Entry 3EGD (X-ray diffraction, 2.70 A resolution); this record covers chains B and C of the 4 polymer chains in the assembly.

[Chain B]
Molecule: Protein transport protein Sec24A
Source organism: Homo sapiens
Notes: fragment: conserved core
Reference sequence: O95486 (SC24A_HUMAN); residues 346-1093 here = UniProt positions 346-1093
Chain sequence (748 residues; numbered 346 to 1093; the number before each row is that of its first residue):
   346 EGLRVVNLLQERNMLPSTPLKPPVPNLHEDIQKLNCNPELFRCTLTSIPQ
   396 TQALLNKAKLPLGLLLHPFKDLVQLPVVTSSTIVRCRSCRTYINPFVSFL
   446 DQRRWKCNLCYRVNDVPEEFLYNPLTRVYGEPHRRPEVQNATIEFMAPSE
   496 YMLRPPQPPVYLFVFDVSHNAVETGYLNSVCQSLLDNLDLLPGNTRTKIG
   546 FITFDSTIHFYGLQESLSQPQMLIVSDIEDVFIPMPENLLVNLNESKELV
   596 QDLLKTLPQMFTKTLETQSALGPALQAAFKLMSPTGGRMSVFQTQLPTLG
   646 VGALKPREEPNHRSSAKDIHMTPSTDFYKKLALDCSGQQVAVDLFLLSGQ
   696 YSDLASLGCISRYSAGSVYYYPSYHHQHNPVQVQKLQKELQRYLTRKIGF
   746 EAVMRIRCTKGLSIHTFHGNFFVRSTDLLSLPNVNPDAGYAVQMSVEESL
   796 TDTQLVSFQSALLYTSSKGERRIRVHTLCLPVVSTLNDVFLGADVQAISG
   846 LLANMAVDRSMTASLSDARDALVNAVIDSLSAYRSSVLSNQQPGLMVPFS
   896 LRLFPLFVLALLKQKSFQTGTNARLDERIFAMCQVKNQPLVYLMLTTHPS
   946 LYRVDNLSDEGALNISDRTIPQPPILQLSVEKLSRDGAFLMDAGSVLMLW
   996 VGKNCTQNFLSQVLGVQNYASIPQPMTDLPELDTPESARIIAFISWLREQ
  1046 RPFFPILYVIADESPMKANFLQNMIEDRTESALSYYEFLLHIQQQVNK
Unresolved in the structure: 467-475, 663-665, 883-887
Differences from the reference sequence: conflict A1056 (Arg in O95486)
Bound ions: Zn2+: C431, C434, C452, C455
Curated features (UniProtKB/Swiss-Prot):
  - region: C431 to C455 (Zinc finger-like)
  - binding site (Zn(2+)): C431, C434, C452, C455
  - mutagenesis: R541 (R541A: Decreased ability to interact with and package the SNARE SEC22B cargo into COPII vesicles. Has no effect on other cargos packaging)
Reported in the primary citation:
  - specificity-determining residues: P500, R541

[Chain C]
Molecule: Vesicle-trafficking protein SEC22b
Source organism: Homo sapiens
Notes: fragment: cytoplasmic domain
Reference sequence: O75396 (SC22B_HUMAN); residue numbers follow UniProt; this construct covers 1-157
Chain sequence (157 residues; row label = number of the first residue in the row):
     1 MVLLTMIARVADGLPLAASMQEDEQSGRDLQQYQSQAKQLFRKLNEQSPT
    51 RCTLEAGAMTFHYIIEQGVCYLVLCEAAFPKKLAFAYLEDLHSEFDEQHG
   101 KKVPTVSRPYSFIEFDTFIQKTKKLYIDSRARRNLGSINTELQDVQRIMV
   151 ANIEEVL
Unresolved in the structure: 24-28, 133-147
Curated features (UniProtKB/Swiss-Prot):
  - modified residue: K38 (N6-acetyllysine), S137 (Phosphoserine), T140 (Phosphothreonine)

[Interface between chain B and chain C]
Contacting residue pairs - 27 pairs, chain B then chain C:
  M491(B) - R108(C)
  A492(B) - P109(C)
  S494(B) - P15(C)
  S494(B) - K38(C)
  S494(B) - P109(C)
  M497(B) - K38(C)
  M497(B) - Y110(C)  hydrophobic
  L498(B) - Q34(C)
  R499(B) - Q34(C)
  P500(B) - A18(C)  hydrophobic
  P500(B) - M20(C)  hydrophobic
  P500(B) - Y110(C)
  P501(B) - Y110(C)
  N539(B) - I113(C)
  N539(B) - E114(C)
  T540(B) - E114(C)  hydrogen bond
  R541(B) - I113(C)
  R541(B) - D116(C)  salt bridge
  E582(B) - K124(C)  salt bridge
  E590(B) - T117(C)
  E590(B) - K121(C)  salt bridge
  S628(B) - D23(C)  hydrogen bond
  P629(B) - D23(C)
  Q683(B) - D23(C)
  K813(B) - I113(C)
  G814(B) - I113(C)
  E815(B) - R108(C)  salt bridge
Interface residues without a listed pair, chain B (21 interface residues in all): P493, N587

[Overview]
21 residues of chain B face 15 of chain C across their interface; the contacts include 2 hydrogen bonds and 4
salt bridges. Polar pairs include R541(B)-D116(C), E582(B)-K124(C) and E590(B)-K121(C). UniProt lists 4
Zn2+-binding residues and one mutagenesis site on chain B. From the paper: specificity determinants P500(B)
and R541(B).
Chain B is Protein transport protein Sec24A and chain C is Vesicle-trafficking protein SEC22b, both from Homo
sapiens; the structure, Crystal structure of the mammalian COPII-coat protein Sec23a/24a complexed with the
SNARE protein Sec22 and bound ..., was determined by X-ray diffraction together with 3EFO, 3EG9, 3EGX, 3EH1
and 3EH2 from the same study.
